3VRV - chains A and C; structure by X-ray diffraction, 1.90 A resolution.

[Chain A]
Molecule: Vitamin D3 receptor
Organism: Rattus norvegicus
Notes: fragment: Ligand binding domain, residues 116-423; engineered mutation(s): deletion mutant, residues 165-211
UniProtKB: P13053 (VDR_RAT); numbering as in UniProt; present here: 116-158, 206-423
Sequence (271 residues; each row starts with the number of its first residue; note: 47 numbers in that range are skipped by the numbering (no residue carries them; nothing is unmodelled there)):
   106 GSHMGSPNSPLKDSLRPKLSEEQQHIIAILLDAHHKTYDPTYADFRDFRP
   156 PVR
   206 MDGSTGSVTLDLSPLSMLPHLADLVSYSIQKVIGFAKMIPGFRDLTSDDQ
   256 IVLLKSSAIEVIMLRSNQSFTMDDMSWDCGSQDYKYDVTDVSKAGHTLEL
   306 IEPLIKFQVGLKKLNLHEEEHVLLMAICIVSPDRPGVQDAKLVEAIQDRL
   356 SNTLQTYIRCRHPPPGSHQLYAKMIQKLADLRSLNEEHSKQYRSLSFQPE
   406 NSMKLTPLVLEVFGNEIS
Not modelled in the structure: 106-122, 206-218, 420-423
Differences from the reference sequence: expression tag (106-115)
Small-molecule neighbours: 2-Methylidene-26 (YSD; (1R,3R,7E,17beta)-17-[(2R)-5-ethyl-5-hydroxyheptan-2-yl]-2-methylidene-9,10-secoestra-5,7-diene-1,3-diol): Tyr143, Tyr147, Phe150, Leu223, Leu226, Ala227, Leu229, Val230, Ser233, Ile264, Ile267, Met268, Arg270, Ser271, Ser274, Trp282, Cys284, Tyr291, Val296, Ala299, His301, Leu305, Leu309, His393, Tyr397, Val414, Phe418
Swiss-Prot annotation at these positions:
  - region: Lys242 to Lys260 (Interaction with coactivator LXXLL motif)
  - motif: Pro412 to Asn420 (9aaTAD)
  - binding site (calcitriol): Tyr143, Ser233, Arg270, Ser274, His301, His393

[Chain C]
Molecule: 13-meric peptide from Mediator of RNA polymerase II transcription subunit 1
Notes: fragment: DRIP205 NR2 BOX peptide
UniProtKB: Q15648 (MED1_HUMAN); residues 625-637 here correspond to UniProt positions 640-652 (UniProt number = residue number + 15)
Sequence (13 residues; numbered 625 to 637; the number before each row is that of its first residue):
   625 KNHPMLMNLLKDN
Not modelled in the structure: 625, 636-637
Swiss-Prot annotation at these positions:
  - motif: Leu630 to Leu634 (LXXLL motif 2)

[Interface between chain A and chain C]
Contacting residue pairs - 21 pairs, chain A then chain C:
  Gln235(A) with Leu633(C)
  Ile238(A) with Leu630(C), hydrophobic; Leu633(C); Leu634(C), hydrophobic
  Lys242(A) with Leu633(C), hydrogen bond (side chain-backbone); Leu634(C); Lys635(C)
  Phe247(A) with Leu634(C), hydrophobic
  Ser252(A) with Met631(C), hydrogen bond
  Gln255(A) with Leu634(C)
  Ile256(A) with Met631(C), hydrophobic; Leu634(C), hydrophobic
  Leu259(A) with Leu634(C), hydrophobic
  Lys260(A) with His627(C), hydrogen bond; Leu630(C)
  Pro412(A) with Met629(C), hydrophobic
  Leu413(A) with Leu633(C), hydrophobic
  Glu416(A) with His627(C), hydrogen bond (backbone-side chain); Pro628(C); Met629(C), hydrogen bond (side chain-backbone); Leu630(C), hydrogen bond (side chain-backbone)
Interface residues without a listed pair, chain A (13 interface residues in all): Val417

[Summary]
The interface between chain A and chain C involves 13 residues on one side and 8 on the other; the contacts
include 6 hydrogen bonds. Polar contacts include Lys242(A)-Leu633(C), Ser252(A)-Met631(C) and
Lys260(A)-His627(C). Ligands of chain A: 2-Methylidene-26. From UniProt: 6 calcitriol-binding residues on
chain A.
Chain A is Vitamin D3 receptor (Rattus norvegicus) and chain C is 13-meric peptide from Mediator of RNA
polymerase II transcription subunit 1; the structure, VDR ligand binding domain in complex with
2-Methylidene-26,27-dimethyl-19,24-dinor-1alpha,25-dihydroxyvitamin D3, was determined by X-ray diffraction
together with 3VRT, 3VRU and 3VRW from the same study.
